Entry 6PYT (electron microscopy, 2.90 A resolution); this record covers chains m and b of the 24 polymer chains in the assembly.

Chain m (and b):
Molecule: Pyocin tube PA0623
Source organism: Pseudomonas aeruginosa (strain ATCC 15692 / DSM 22644 / CIP 104116 / JCM 14847 / LMG 12228 / 1C / PRS 101 / PAO1)
Notes: chain b of this document is another copy of the same molecule, construct and numbering; everything in this record applies to it too
UniProtKB: Q9I5S9 (Q9I5S9_PSEAE); residues 2-168 here correspond to UniProt positions 1-167 (UniProt number = residue number - 1)
Chain sequence (167 residues; each row starts with the number of its first residue):
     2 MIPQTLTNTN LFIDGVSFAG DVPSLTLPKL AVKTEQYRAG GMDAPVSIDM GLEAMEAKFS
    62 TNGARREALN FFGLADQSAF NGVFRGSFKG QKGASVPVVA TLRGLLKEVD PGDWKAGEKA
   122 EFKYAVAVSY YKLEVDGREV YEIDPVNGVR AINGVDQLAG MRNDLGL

Chain m / chain b interface:
Residue-residue contacts (11; chain m residue first):
  Ala-76(m) / Lys-90(b)
  Ala-76(m) / Gly-94(b)
  Asp-77(m) / Lys-93(b)
  Gln-78(m) / Lys-90(b)  hydrogen bond
  Gln-78(m) / Gly-91(b)  hydrogen bond (side chain-backbone)
  Gln-78(m) / Gln-92(b)  hydrogen bond (backbone-backbone)
  Ser-79(m) / Gln-92(b)
  Ser-79(m) / Lys-93(b)
  Ser-130(m) / Gln-92(b)  hydrogen bond
  Val-147(m) / Pro-4(b)  hydrophobic
  Val-147(m) / Gln-92(b)
Other interface residues (no listed pair), chain b (7 interface residues in all): Met-2

In short:
Chain m and chain b form an interface of 6 and 7 residues respectively; the contacts include 4 hydrogen bonds.
Polar contacts include Gln-78(m)/Lys-90(b), Gln-78(m)/Gly-91(b) and Ser-130(m)/Gln-92(b).
Chain m and chain b are both Pyocin tube PA0623 (Pseudomonas aeruginosa (strain ATCC 15692 / DSM 22644 / CIP
104116 / JCM 14847 / LMG 12228 / 1C / PRS 101 / PAO1)); the structure, CryoEM Structure of Pyocin R2 -
precontracted - trunk, was determined by electron microscopy (same publication as 6U5B, 6U5F, 6U5J and 6U5K).
